PDB entry 6XDG | electron microscopy, 3.90 A resolution | chains D and B of the 5 polymer chains in the assembly

== Chain D ==
Molecule: REGN10933 antibody Fab fragment light chain
Source organism: Homo sapiens
Notes: antibody fragment or engineered binder
Amino-acid sequence (214 residues; row label = number of the first residue in the row):
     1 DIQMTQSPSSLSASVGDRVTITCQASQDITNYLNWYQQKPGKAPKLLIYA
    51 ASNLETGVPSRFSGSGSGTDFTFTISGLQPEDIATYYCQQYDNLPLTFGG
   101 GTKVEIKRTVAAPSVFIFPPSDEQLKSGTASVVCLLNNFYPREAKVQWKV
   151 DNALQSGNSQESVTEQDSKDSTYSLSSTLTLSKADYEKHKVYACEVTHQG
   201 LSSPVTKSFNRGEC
Disulfides: C134-C194

== Chain B ==
Molecule: REGN10933 antibody Fab fragment heavy chain
Source organism: Homo sapiens
Notes: antibody fragment or engineered binder
Amino-acid sequence (226 residues; numbered 1 to 226; the number before each row is that of its first residue):
     1 QVQLVESGGGLVKPGGSLRLSCAASGFTFSDYYMSWIRQAPGKGLEWVSY
    51 ITYSGSTIYYADSVKGRFTISRDNAKSSLYLQMNSLRAEDTAVYYCARDR
   101 GTTMVPFDYWGQGTLVTVSSASTKGPSVFPLAPSSKSTSGGTAALGCLVK
   151 DYFPEPVTVSWNSGALTSGVHTFPAVLQSSGLYSLSSVVTVPSSSLGTQT
   201 YICNVNHKPSNTKVDKKVEPKSCDKT
Disordered / not traced: 134-141, 221-226
Disulfides: C22-C96, C147-C203

== Chain D / chain B interface ==
Contacting residue pairs (46; chain D residue first):
  N34(D) - P106(B)
  Y36(D) - F107(B)
  Q38(D) - Q39(B)  hydrogen bond
  K42(D) - Y95(B)  hydrogen bond (backbone-side chain)
  A43(D) - Y95(B)  hydrophobic
  A43(D) - G111(B)
  P44(D) - Y95(B)
  Y49(D) - V105(B)
  Y87(D) - K43(B)  hydrogen bond (side chain-backbone)
  Y87(D) - G44(B)
  Y87(D) - L45(B)
  Y91(D) - R100(B)
  Y91(D) - P106(B)
  L96(D) - W47(B)
  L96(D) - F107(B)  hydrophobic
  F98(D) - I37(B)  hydrophobic
  F98(D) - L45(B)  hydrophobic
  F98(D) - E46(B)
  F98(D) - W47(B)
  F116(D) - T142(B)
  F116(D) - A143(B)  hydrophobic
  F118(D) - L131(B)  hydrophobic
  F118(D) - A144(B)
  P119(D) - A132(B)
  S121(D) - F129(B)
  S121(D) - P130(B)  hydrogen bond (side chain-backbone)
  E123(D) - V128(B)
  E123(D) - F129(B)
  E123(D) - P130(B)
  E123(D) - K216(B)  salt bridge
  Q124(D) - F129(B)
  S131(D) - L148(B)
  V133(D) - L131(B)  hydrophobic
  N137(D) - H171(B)  hydrogen bond
  Q160(D) - V176(B)
  Q160(D) - L177(B)  hydrogen bond (side chain-backbone)
  S162(D) - F173(B)
  S162(D) - P174(B)  hydrogen bond (side chain-backbone)
  S162(D) - V176(B)
  T164(D) - F173(B)
  T164(D) - P174(B)
  S174(D) - H171(B)
  S174(D) - F173(B)
  L175(D) - F173(B)
  S176(D) - F173(B)
  T180(D) - K150(B)
Also at the interface, not in a pair above, chain D (35 interface residues in all): L46, Q89, D92, L94, L135, E161, V163, C214
Also at the interface, not in a pair above, chain B (38 interface residues in all): Y59, M104, W110, Q112, P133, L145, T172, Q178, V188

== Summary ==
Chain D and chain B form an interface of 35 and 38 residues respectively, with 7 hydrogen bonds and 1 salt
bridge. Polar pairs include E123(D)-K216(B), Q38(D)-Q39(B) and K42(D)-Y95(B).
Chain D is REGN10933 antibody Fab fragment light chain and chain B is REGN10933 antibody Fab fragment heavy
chain, both from Homo sapiens; the structure, Complex of SARS-CoV-2 receptor binding domain with the Fab
fragments of two neutralizing antibodies, was determined by electron microscopy.
